PDB entry 2JD6 | X-ray diffraction, 2.75 A resolution | chains 0 and 7 of the 24 polymer chains in the assembly

[Chain 0 (and 7)]
Molecule: Ferritin homolog
Organism: Pyrococcus furiosus
Notes: chain 7 of this document is another copy of the same molecule, construct and numbering; everything in this record applies to it too
UniProtKB: Q8U2T8 (Q8U2T8_PYRFU); numbering as in UniProt (aligned over 1-174)
Sequence (174 residues; each row starts with the number of its first residue):
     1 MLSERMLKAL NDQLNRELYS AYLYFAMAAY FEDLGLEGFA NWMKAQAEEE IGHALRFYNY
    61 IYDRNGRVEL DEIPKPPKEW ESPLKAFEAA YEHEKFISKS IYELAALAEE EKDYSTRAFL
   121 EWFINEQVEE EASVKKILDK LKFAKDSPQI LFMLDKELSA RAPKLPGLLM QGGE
Disordered / not traced: 168-174
Metal / ion sites: Fe ion: Glu17, Glu50, His53

[Interface between chain 0 and chain 7]
Residue-residue contacts (20):
  Met1(0) with Tyr91(7); Glu131(7)
  Asp63(0) with Val128(7); Ala132(7)
  Arg64(0) with Tyr102(7), hydrogen bond; Val128(7)
  Asn65(0) with Lys135(7)
  Tyr114(0) with Tyr102(7), hydrophobic; Ala106(7), hydrogen bond (side chain-backbone); Glu109(7), hydrogen bond; Arg117(7); Ile124(7)
  Ser115(0) with Tyr102(7), hydrogen bond; Ile124(7); Val128(7)
  Ala118(0) with Glu121(7); Ile124(7), hydrophobic; Asn125(7)
  Phe119(0) with Asn125(7)
  Glu121(0) with Glu121(7)
Other interface residues (no listed pair), chain 0 (10 interface residues in all): Tyr60
Other interface residues (no listed pair), chain 7 (13 interface residues in all): Ala105

[In short]
Chain 0 and chain 7 form an interface of 10 and 13 residues respectively; the contacts include 4 hydrogen
bonds. Polar pairs include Arg64(0)-Tyr102(7), Tyr114(0)-Ala106(7) and Tyr114(0)-Glu109(7). The Fe ion site is
built by Glu17(0), Glu50(0) and His53(0).
Both chains are Ferritin homolog (Pyrococcus furiosus). Entry 2JD6 (Crystal Structure of the as isolated
Ferritin from the Hyperthermophilic Archaeal Anaerobe Pyrococcus furiosus) was determined by X-ray diffraction
together with 2JD7 from the same study.
